4ZJ3 - chain A; structure by X-ray diffraction, 1.70 A resolution.

[Chain A]
Molecule: Beta-lactamase TEM
Organism: Escherichia coli
Notes: EC 3.5.2.6
Reference sequence: P62593 (BLAT_ECOLX); the author numbering skips numbers that UniProt does not, so the offset changes along the chain: 3-238 = UniProt 1-236; 240-252 = UniProt 237-249; 254-290 = UniProt 250-286
Amino-acid sequence (297 residues; numbered 3 to 301; 2 numbers in that range are skipped by the numbering (no residue carries them; nothing is unmodelled there); the number before each row is that of its first residue):
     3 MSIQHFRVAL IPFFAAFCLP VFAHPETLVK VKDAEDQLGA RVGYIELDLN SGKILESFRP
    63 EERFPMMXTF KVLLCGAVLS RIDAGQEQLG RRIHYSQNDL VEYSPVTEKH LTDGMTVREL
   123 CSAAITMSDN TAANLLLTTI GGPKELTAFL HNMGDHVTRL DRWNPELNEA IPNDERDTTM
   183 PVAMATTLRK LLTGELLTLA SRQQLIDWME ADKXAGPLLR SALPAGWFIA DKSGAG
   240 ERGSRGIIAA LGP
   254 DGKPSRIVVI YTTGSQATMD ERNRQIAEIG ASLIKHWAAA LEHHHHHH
Disordered / not traced: 3-25, 293-301
Construct notes: engineered mutation 4OV_70 (Ser68 in P62593), N166 (Glu164 in P62593), 4OU_216 (Val214 in P62593); expression tag (291-301)
Modified positions: 4OV ((2R)-2-[(1R)-2-[(2S)-2-amino-2-carboxyethoxy]-1-{[(2R)-2-amino-2-phenylacetyl]amino}-2-oxoethyl]-5-methyl-3,6-dihydro-2H-1,3-thiazine-4-carboxylic acid) at position 70; 4OU (4-(acryloylamino)-L-phenylalanine) at position 216
Cystine bridges: C77-C123
Swiss-Prot annotation at these positions:
  - active site: E168 (Proton acceptor)
  - binding site (substrate): K234 to G236

[Summary]
From UniProt: active-site residue E168 and 3 substrate-binding residues.
Chain A is Beta-lactamase TEM (Escherichia coli); the structure, Crystal structure of cephalexin bound
acyl-enzyme intermediate of Val216AcrF mutant TEM1 beta-lactamase from Escherichia coli: E166N ..., was
determined by X-ray diffraction together with 4ZJ1 and 4ZJ2 from the same study.
